PDB entry 1XXH | X-ray diffraction, 3.45 A resolution | chains D and E of the 5 polymer chains in the assembly

[Chain D]
Protein: DNA polymerase III subunit gamma
Source organism: Escherichia coli
Notes: EC 2.7.7.7
UniProt: P06710 (DPO3X_ECOLI); residues 1-373 here = UniProt positions 1-373
Amino-acid sequence (373 residues; each row starts with the number of its first residue):
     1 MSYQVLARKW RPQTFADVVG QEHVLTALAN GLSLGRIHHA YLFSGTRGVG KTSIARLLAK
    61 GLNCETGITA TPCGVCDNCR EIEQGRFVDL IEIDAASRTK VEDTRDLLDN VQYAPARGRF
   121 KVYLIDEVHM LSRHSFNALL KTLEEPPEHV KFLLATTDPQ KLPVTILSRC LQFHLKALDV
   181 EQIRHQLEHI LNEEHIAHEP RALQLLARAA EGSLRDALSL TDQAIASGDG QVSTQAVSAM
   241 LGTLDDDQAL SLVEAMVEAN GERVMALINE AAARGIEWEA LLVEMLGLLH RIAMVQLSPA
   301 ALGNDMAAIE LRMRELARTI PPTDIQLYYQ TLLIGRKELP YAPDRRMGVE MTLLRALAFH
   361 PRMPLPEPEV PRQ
Not modelled in the structure: 1-4, 369-373
Curated features (UniProtKB/Swiss-Prot):
  - binding site (ATP): Gly-45 to Thr-52
  - binding site (Zn(2+)): Cys-64, Cys-73, Cys-76, Cys-79
Metal / ion sites: Zn2+: Cys-64, Cys-73, Cys-76, Cys-79
Small-molecule neighbours: ATP-gamma-S (AGS; phosphothiophosphoric acid-adenylate ester): Ala-7, Trp-10, Arg-11, Pro-12, Asp-17, Val-18, Val-19, Gln-21, Thr-46, Arg-47, Gly-48, Val-49, Gly-50, Lys-51, Thr-52, Ser-53, Asp-126, Glu-127, Thr-157, Leu-178, Leu-214, Arg-215, Leu-218

[Chain E]
Protein: DNA polymerase III, delta prime subunit
Source organism: Escherichia coli
Notes: EC 2.7.7.7
UniProt: P28631 (HOLB_ECOLI); numbering as in UniProt (aligned over 1-334)
Amino-acid sequence (334 residues; each row starts with the number of its first residue):
     1 MRWYPWLRPD FEKLVASYQA GRGHHALLIQ ALPGMGDDAL IYALSRYLLC QQPQGHKSCG
    61 HCRGCQLMQA GTHPDYYTLA PEKGKNTLGV DAVREVTEKL NEHARLGGAK VVWVTDAALL
   121 TDAAANALLK TLEEPPAETW FFLATREPER LLATLRSRCR LHYLAPPPEQ YAVTWLSREV
   181 TMSQDALLAA LRLSAGSPGA ALALFQGDNW QARETLCQAL AYSVPSGDWY SLLAALNHEQ
   241 APARLHWLAT LLMDALKRHH GAAQVTNVDV PGLVAELANH LSPSRLQAIL GDVCHIREQL
   301 MSVTGINREL LITDLLLRIE HYLQPGVVLP VPHL
Differences from the reference sequence: modified residue (1, 35, 68, 182, 253, 301)
Modified residues: Mse-1, Mse-35, Mse-68, Mse-182, Mse-253, Mse-301 (selenomethionine; parent Met)
Metal / ion sites: Zn2+: Cys-50, Cys-59, Cys-65

[Chain D / chain E interface]
Pairs across the interface (55; chain D residue first):
  Arg-98(D) with Glu-98(E), salt bridge
  Glu-211(D) with Leu-152(E)
  Leu-220(D) with Ser-157(E)
  Gln-223(D) with Ser-157(E); Arg-158(E), hydrogen bond
  Met-240(D) with Arg-156(E); Ser-157(E); Leu-161(E)
  Leu-241(D) with Arg-156(E), hydrogen bond (backbone-side chain)
  Gly-242(D) with Leu-161(E)
  Glu-262(D) with His-260(E); Gly-261(E); Ala-263(E), hydrogen bond (side chain-backbone)
  Met-265(D) with Ala-262(E), hydrophobic
  Asn-269(D) with Gln-264(E), hydrogen bond
  Ala-273(D) with Tyr-163(E)
  Arg-274(D) with Tyr-163(E)
  Gly-275(D) with Gln-30(E); Tyr-163(E)
  Glu-277(D) with Glu-149(E)
  Glu-279(D) with Glu-149(E), hydrogen bond (backbone-side chain)
  Ala-280(D) with Glu-149(E), hydrogen bond (backbone-side chain)
  Ile-334(D) with Pro-332(E), hydrophobic
  Lys-337(D) with His-333(E); Leu-334(E)
  Glu-338(D) with His-295(E), salt bridge
  Tyr-341(D) with Cys-294(E); His-295(E)
  Pro-343(D) with His-246(E); Cys-294(E); Arg-297(E)
  Arg-345(D) with Glu-147(E); Glu-149(E), salt bridge; Arg-150(E)
  Arg-346(D) with Lys-257(E); Gln-264(E)
  Met-347(D) with Ala-249(E), hydrophobic; Thr-250(E); Mse-253(E), hydrophobic
  Glu-350(D) with Lys-257(E), salt bridge
  Met-351(D) with Gln-287(E); Leu-290(E), hydrophobic
  Leu-354(D) with Mse-253(E), hydrophobic; His-260(E); Gln-287(E), hydrogen bond (backbone-side chain)
  Arg-355(D) with Gln-287(E), hydrogen bond; Pro-330(E), hydrogen bond (side chain-backbone); Val-331(E); Pro-332(E)
  Leu-357(D) with His-260(E)
  Pro-364(D) with His-260(E)
  Pro-366(D) with Ser-282(E); Pro-283(E)
  Glu-367(D) with Asn-279(E)
  Pro-368(D) with Asn-279(E)
Interface residues without a listed pair, chain D (41 interface residues in all): Arg-47, Ala-209, Ala-239, Gly-261, Ala-272, Trp-278, Ala-342, Leu-365
Interface residues without a listed pair, chain E (39 interface residues in all): Lys-130, Ala-153, Thr-154, Leu-256, Glu-298

[In short]
41 residues of chain D and 39 residues of chain E are in contact, with 9 hydrogen bonds and 4 salt bridges.
Polar pairs include Arg-98(D)/Glu-98(E), Glu-338(D)/His-295(E) and Arg-345(D)/Glu-149(E). Bound to chain D:
ATP-gamma-S.
Chain D is DNA polymerase III subunit gamma and chain E is DNA polymerase III, delta prime subunit, both from
Escherichia coli; the structure, ATPgS Bound E. Coli Clamp Loader Complex, was determined by X-ray diffraction
together with 1XXI from the same study.
